Entry 6SG9 (electron microscopy, 3.10 A resolution); this record covers chains CA and DJ of the 53 polymer chains in the assembly.

[Chain CA]
Molecule: 9S rRNA
Source organism: Trypanosoma brucei brucei
Sequence (802 nucleotides; numbered 1 to 802; the number before each row is that of its first residue):
     1 UAAAUUAUGG UCAAUUGUUA GUAUUCAUAU UAAUUUUUUU AAAUGUUUUA UCAUUUUAUA
    61 AAGGUUUAUU UUUGAAAGAU UUUUUGUAUA AAAUUUUAGG AAUAGUUAAU AAUAAUUUAU
   121 AAUUUUGAUU AGAUUGUUUU GUUAAUGCUA UUAGAUGGGU GUGGAAAAAU AAAAAAAAUA
   181 AUUAAUAUAU AUCAAUAAUA AAUUAAAUUA AUCUAUUAGU CAGAAAUGGA UGCCAGCCGU
   241 UGCGGUAAUU UCUAUGCUUU UAAAUAUUAU ACAAUUAUCA UAUUAAAUUG UUAAGUGUUG
   301 AUUUAACCAA UAAAAAUAUA AAUAAUUUUU AUUUGUUUUU AAACACCAUU AGGUAUAUGC
   361 AAAUAUAAAA UUAUAGUAAU UAUAAAUUAU AUUAUAUUAU AUUUAUUCAU AUAAUUAAUA
   421 GGAUAAUAUU UGUAGUUUUU GAUACCAUGA UAAGGAUUAU AAAUUGAAAG UGUUAAUAUC
   481 AUAAUCAAAA UUUAUUAUUU AUAUUAAAUA UGUAUGUGUA GAUAAAAUAA GAAAUUAAAA
   541 AGGUAUUGUU GCCCACCAAU UUUUAAAUUA UAUUAUAUUA UAUUUAUUCA UAUAAUUAAU
   601 AGGAUAAUAU UUGUAGUUUU UGAUACCAUG AUAAGGAUUA UAAAUUGAAA GUGUUAAUAU
   661 CAUAAUCAAA AUUUAUUAUU UAUAUUAAAU AUGUAUGUGU AGAUAAAAUA AGAAAUUAAA
   721 AAGGUAUUGU UGCCCACCAA UUUUUAUAAU AAAAAUAACG UGCAGUAAUU AAUAUAUUUA
   781 UAAAAAUAUA UUUUUUUUUU UA
Not modelled in the structure: 1-383, 530-802

[Chain DJ]
Name: mS57
Source organism: Trypanosoma brucei brucei
UniProtKB: Q584U8 (Q584U8_TRYB2); numbering as in UniProt (aligned over 1-396)
Sequence (396 residues; row label = number of the first residue in the row):
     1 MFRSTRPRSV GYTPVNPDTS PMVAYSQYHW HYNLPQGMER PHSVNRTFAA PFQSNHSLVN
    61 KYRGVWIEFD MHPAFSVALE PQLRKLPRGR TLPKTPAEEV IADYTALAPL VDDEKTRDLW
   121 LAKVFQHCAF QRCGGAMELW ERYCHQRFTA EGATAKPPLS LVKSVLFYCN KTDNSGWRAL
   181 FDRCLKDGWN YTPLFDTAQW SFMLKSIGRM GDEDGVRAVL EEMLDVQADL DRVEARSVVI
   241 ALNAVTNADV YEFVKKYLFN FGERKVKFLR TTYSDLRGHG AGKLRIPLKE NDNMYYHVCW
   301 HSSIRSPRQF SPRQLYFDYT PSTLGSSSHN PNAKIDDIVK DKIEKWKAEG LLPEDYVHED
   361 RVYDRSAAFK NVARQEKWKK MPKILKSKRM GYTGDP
Not modelled in the structure: 1-27, 310-330, 357-396

[Chain CA / chain DJ interface]
Pairs across the interface - 31 pairs, chain CA then chain DJ:
  A420(CA) - Asn55(DJ)  hydrogen bond to the sugar
  G421(CA) - Gln53(DJ)  hydrogen bond to the base
  G421(CA) - Ser54(DJ)  sugar contact
  G421(CA) - Asn55(DJ)  hydrogen bond to the base
  G421(CA) - His56(DJ)  sugar contact
  G422(CA) - His56(DJ)  stacking on the base
  G422(CA) - Ser57(DJ)  hydrogen bond to the base
  G422(CA) - Val59(DJ)  base contact
  A423(CA) - Val59(DJ)  sugar contact
  A423(CA) - Asn60(DJ)  hydrogen bond to the sugar
  A425(CA) - Phe52(DJ)  stacking on the base
  U427(CA) - Lys61(DJ)  phosphate contact
  U427(CA) - Thr197(DJ)  sugar contact
  U427(CA) - Arg232(DJ)  salt bridge to the phosphate
  A428(CA) - Ser57(DJ)  phosphate contact
  A428(CA) - Leu58(DJ)  phosphate contact
  A428(CA) - Lys61(DJ)  phosphate contact
  A428(CA) - Asp231(DJ)  base contact
  A428(CA) - Arg232(DJ)  sugar contact
  A428(CA) - Arg264(DJ)  base contact
  A428(CA) - Lys265(DJ)  base contact
  U429(CA) - Ser57(DJ)  base contact
  U429(CA) - Leu58(DJ)  base contact
  U429(CA) - Lys61(DJ)  base contact
  U429(CA) - Arg63(DJ)  hydrogen bond to the sugar
  U429(CA) - Glu234(DJ)  phosphate contact
  U429(CA) - Ala235(DJ)  hydrogen bond to the phosphate
  U429(CA) - Phe268(DJ)  phosphate contact
  U430(CA) - Asn55(DJ)  base contact
  U430(CA) - Arg264(DJ)  hydrogen bond to the base
  U430(CA) - Phe268(DJ)  phosphate contact
Also at the interface, not in a pair above, chain CA (10 interface residues in all): U424
Also at the interface, not in a pair above, chain DJ (23 interface residues in all): Asp229, Val233, Arg236, Lys283

[In short]
The interface between chain CA and chain DJ involves 10 residues on one side and 23 on the other, with 8
hydrogen bonds, 1 salt bridge and 2 aromatic stacking contacts. Polar contacts include G421(CA)-Gln53(DJ),
G421(CA)-Asn55(DJ) and G422(CA)-Ser57(DJ).
Chain CA is 9S rRNA and chain DJ is mS57, both from Trypanosoma brucei brucei; the structure, Head domain of
the mt-SSU assemblosome from Trypanosoma brucei, was determined by electron microscopy (same publication as
6SGB and 6SGA).
